Entry 7PKN (electron microscopy, 3.20 A resolution); this record covers chains N and O of the 11 polymer chains in the assembly.

# Chain N
Molecule: Centromere protein N
From: Homo sapiens
UniProtKB: Q96H22 (CENPN_HUMAN); residues 1-339 here = UniProt positions 1-339
Sequence (339 residues; row label = number of the first residue in the row):
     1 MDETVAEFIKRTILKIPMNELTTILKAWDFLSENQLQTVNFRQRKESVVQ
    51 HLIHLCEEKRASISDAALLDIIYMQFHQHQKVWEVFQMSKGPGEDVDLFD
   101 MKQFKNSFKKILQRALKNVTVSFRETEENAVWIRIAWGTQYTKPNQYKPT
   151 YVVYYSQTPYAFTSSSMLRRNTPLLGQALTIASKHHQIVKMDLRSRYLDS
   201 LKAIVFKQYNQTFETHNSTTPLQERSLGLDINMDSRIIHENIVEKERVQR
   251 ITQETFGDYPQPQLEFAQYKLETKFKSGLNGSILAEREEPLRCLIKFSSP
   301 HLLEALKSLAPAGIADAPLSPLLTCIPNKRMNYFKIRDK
Disordered / not traced: 1, 218-232, 278-281, 339
UniProt features mapped onto this chain:
  - modified residue (Phosphoserine): Ser226, Ser235, Ser282
  - mutagenesis: Arg11 (R11A: Decreases the binding to centromeres), Arg196 (R196A: Decreases the binding to centromeres)

# Chain O
Molecule: Centromere protein O
From: Homo sapiens
UniProtKB: Q9BU64 (CENPO_HUMAN); numbering as in UniProt (aligned over 1-300)
Sequence (300 residues; each row starts with the number of its first residue):
     1 MEQANPLRPDGESKGGVLAHLERLETQVSRSRKQSEELQSVQAQEGALGT
    51 KIHKLRRLRDELRAVVRHRRASVKACIANVEPNQTVEINEQEALEEKLEN
   101 VKAILQAYHFTGLSGKLTSRGVCVCISTAFEGNLLDSYFVDLVIQKPLRI
   151 HHHSVPVFIPLEEIAAKYLQTNIQHFLFSLCEYLNAYSGRKYQADRLQSD
   201 FAALLTGPLQRNPLCNLLSFTYKLDPGGQSFPFCARLLYKDLTATLPTDV
   251 TVTCQGVEVLSTSWEEQRASHETLFCTKPLHQVFASFTRKGEKLDMSLVS
Disordered / not traced: 1-15, 28-88, 226-228, 290-300
UniProt features mapped onto this chain:
  - modified residue: Ser35 (Phosphoserine)

# How chain N and chain O interact
Residue-residue contacts (30; chain N residue first):
  Val96(N) with Leu242(O), hydrophobic
  Leu98(N) with Asn216(O); Leu217(O), hydrophobic
  Asp100(N) with Gln210(O)
  Lys102(N) with Gln210(O)
  Asn129(N) with Pro213(O)
  Ser156(N) with Pro213(O)
  Gln157(N) with Phe158(O); Asn212(O); Pro213(O); Leu214(O), hydrogen bond (side chain-backbone); Asn216(O)
  Thr158(N) with Val157(O)
  Lys207(N) with His153(O); Glu162(O), salt bridge
  Asn210(N) with His152(O), hydrogen bond
  Gln211(N) with His153(O); Ser154(O)
  Thr212(N) with His152(O)
  Phe213(N) with Phe139(O), hydrophobic; His152(O); Ser154(O)
  Glu214(N) with Lys116(O); Arg120(O), salt bridge; Cys123(O), hydrogen bond (backbone-side chain)
  Thr215(N) with Lys116(O); Phe139(O)
  His216(N) with Gln106(O); Lys116(O)
  Asn217(N) with His109(O)
Also at the interface, not in a pair above, chain N (20 interface residues in all): Asp97, Phe99, Phe206
Also at the interface, not in a pair above, chain O (25 interface residues in all): Leu105, Ser114, Cys125, His151, Leu238, Lys240

# Summary
Chain N and chain O form an interface of 20 and 25 residues respectively; the contacts include 3 hydrogen
bonds and 2 salt bridges. Polar contacts include Lys207(N)-Glu162(O), Glu214(N)-Arg120(O) and
Gln157(N)-Leu214(O). Curated annotation (UniProt) lists 2 mutagenesis sites on chain N.
Chain N is Centromere protein N and chain O is Centromere protein O, both from Homo sapiens; the structure,
Structure of the human CCAN deltaCT complex, was determined by electron microscopy, deposited together with
7PB4, 7PB8, 7PII, 7R5R, 7R5S, 7R5V, 7YWX and 7YYH.
